PDB entry 5IBL | X-ray diffraction, 3.39 A resolution | chains B and L of the 4 polymer chains in the assembly

[Chain B]
Protein: Hemagglutinin
Source organism: Influenza A virus
UniProt: C9EL84 (C9EL84_9INFA); the construct lacks a stretch of the UniProt sequence, so the offset changes along the chain: 10-55 = UniProt 17-62; 56-83 = UniProt 64-91; 84-90 = UniProt 93-99; 91-116 = UniProt 101-126; 3 more segments
Chain sequence (328 residues; row label = number of the first residue in the row; a row labelled like 116A-116C holds insertion residues (116A, then the next letters in order)):
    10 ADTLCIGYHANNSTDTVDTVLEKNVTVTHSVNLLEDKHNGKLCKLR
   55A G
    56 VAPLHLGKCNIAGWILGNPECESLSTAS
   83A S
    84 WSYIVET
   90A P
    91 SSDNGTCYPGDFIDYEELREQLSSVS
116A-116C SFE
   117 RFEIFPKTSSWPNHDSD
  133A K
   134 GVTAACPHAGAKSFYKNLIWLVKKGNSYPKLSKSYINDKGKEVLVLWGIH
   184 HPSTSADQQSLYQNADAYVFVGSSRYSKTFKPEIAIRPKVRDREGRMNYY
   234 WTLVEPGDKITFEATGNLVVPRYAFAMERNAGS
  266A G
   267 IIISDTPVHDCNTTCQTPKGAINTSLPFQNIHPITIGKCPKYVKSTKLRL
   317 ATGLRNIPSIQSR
Not modelled in the structure: 10-19, 77-81, 315-329
Disulfides: Cys52-Cys277, Cys64-Cys76, Cys97-Cys139, Cys281-Cys305
Covalently attached groups: N-acetylglucosamine (NAG) linked to Asn20, Asn278
What the authors report for this chain:
  - contacts within the chain: Tyr98-Arg226, Thr136-Arg226 (hydrogen bond), Trp153-Tyr195 (hydrogen bond), Tyr98-His183 (hydrogen bond), His183-Tyr195 (hydrogen bond), Asp225-Arg226 (backbone contact)

[Chain L]
Protein: 6639 Light Chain
Source organism: Homo sapiens
Chain sequence (215 residues; numbered 1 to 215; the number before each row is that of its first residue):
     1 EIVLTQSPGTLSLSPGEGATLSCRASQSVDSSSLAWYQQKPGQAPRLLIF
    51 AGSSRATGIPDRFSGKTSGTDFTLTISRLEPEDFAVYYCQQCGNSPWTFG
   101 QGTKVEIKRTVAAPSVFIFPPSDEQLKSGTASVVCLLNNFYPREAKVQWK
   151 VDNALQSGNSQESVTEQDSKDSTYSLSSTLTLSKADYEKHKVYACEVTHQ
   201 GLSSPVTKSFNRGEC
Disulfides: Cys23-Cys89, Cys135-Cys195

[How chain B and chain L interact]
Pairs across the interface - 8 pairs, chain B then chain L:
  Ser188(B) - Ser54(L)
  Ala189(B) - Phe50(L)  hydrophobic
  Ala189(B) - Ala51(L)  hydrophobic
  Ala189(B) - Ser54(L)
  Gln192(B) - Ser31(L)  hydrogen bond
  Gln192(B) - Ala51(L)  hydrogen bond (side chain-backbone)
  Gln192(B) - Ser53(L)  hydrogen bond
  Gln196(B) - Ser31(L)  hydrogen bond
Interface residues without a listed pair, chain B (6 interface residues in all): Lys156, Ser193
Interface residues without a listed pair, chain L (7 interface residues in all): Asp30, Ser32

[Summary]
Chain B and chain L form an interface of 6 and 7 residues respectively; the contacts include 4 hydrogen bonds.
Polar contacts include Gln192(B)-Ser31(L), Gln192(B)-Ala51(L) and Gln192(B)-Ser53(L). N-acetylglucosamine is
covalently linked to Asn20(B) and Asn278(B). From the paper: contacts within the chain involving Tyr98(B),
Arg226(B) and Thr136(B) among others.
Chain B is Hemagglutinin (Influenza A virus) and chain L is 6639 Light Chain (Homo sapiens); the structure,
Human antibody 6639 in complex with influenza hemagglutinin H1 X-181, was determined by X-ray diffraction.
